7CN8 - chains A and C of the 3 polymer chains in the assembly; structure by electron microscopy, 2.50 A resolution.

== Chain A (and C) ==
Protein: Glycoprotein
From: Pangolin coronavirus
Notes: chain C of this document is another copy of the same molecule, construct and numbering; everything in this record applies to it too
Sequence (1295 residues; each row starts with the number of its first residue):
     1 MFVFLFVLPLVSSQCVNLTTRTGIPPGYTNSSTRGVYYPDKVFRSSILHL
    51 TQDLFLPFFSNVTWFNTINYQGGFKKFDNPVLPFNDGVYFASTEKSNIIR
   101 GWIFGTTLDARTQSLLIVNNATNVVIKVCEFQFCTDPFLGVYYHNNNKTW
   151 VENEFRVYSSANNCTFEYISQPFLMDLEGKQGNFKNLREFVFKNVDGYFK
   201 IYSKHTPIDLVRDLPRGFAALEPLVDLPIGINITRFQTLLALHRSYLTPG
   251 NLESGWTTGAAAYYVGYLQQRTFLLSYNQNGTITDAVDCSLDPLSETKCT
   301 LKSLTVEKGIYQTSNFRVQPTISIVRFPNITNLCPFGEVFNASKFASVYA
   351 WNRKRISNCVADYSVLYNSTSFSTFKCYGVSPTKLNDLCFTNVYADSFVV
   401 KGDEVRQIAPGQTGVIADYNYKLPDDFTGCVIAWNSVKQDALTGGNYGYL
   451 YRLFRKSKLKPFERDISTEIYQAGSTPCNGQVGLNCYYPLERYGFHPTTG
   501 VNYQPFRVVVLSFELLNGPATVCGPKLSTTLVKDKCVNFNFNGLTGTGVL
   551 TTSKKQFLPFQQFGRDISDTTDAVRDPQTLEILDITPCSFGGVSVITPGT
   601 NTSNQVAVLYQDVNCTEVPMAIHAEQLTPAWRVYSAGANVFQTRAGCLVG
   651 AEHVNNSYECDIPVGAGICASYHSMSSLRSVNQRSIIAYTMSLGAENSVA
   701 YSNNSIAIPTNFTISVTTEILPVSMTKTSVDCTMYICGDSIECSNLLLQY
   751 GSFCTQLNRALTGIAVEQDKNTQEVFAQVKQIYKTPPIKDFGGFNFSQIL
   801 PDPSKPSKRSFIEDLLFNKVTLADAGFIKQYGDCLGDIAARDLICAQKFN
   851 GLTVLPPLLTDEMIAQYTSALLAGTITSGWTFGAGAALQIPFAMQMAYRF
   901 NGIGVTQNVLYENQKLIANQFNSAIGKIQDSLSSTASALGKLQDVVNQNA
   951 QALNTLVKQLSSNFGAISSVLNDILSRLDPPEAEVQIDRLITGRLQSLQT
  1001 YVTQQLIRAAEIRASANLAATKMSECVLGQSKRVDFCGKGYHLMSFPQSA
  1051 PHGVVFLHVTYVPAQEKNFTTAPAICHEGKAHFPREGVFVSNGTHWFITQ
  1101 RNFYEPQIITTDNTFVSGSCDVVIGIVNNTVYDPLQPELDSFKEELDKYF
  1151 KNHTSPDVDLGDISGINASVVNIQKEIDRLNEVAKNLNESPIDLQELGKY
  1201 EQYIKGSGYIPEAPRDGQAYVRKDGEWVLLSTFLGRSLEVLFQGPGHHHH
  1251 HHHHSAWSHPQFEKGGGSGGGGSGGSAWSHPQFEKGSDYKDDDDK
Not modelled in the structure: 1-13, 1139-1295
Disulfides: Cys15-Cys134, Cys129-Cys164, Cys289-Cys299, Cys334-Cys359, Cys377-Cys430, Cys389-Cys523, Cys478-Cys486, Cys536-Cys588, Cys615-Cys647, Cys660-Cys669, Cys732-Cys754, Cys737-Cys743, Cys834-Cys845, Cys1026-Cys1037, Cys1076-Cys1120
Covalently attached groups: N-acetylglucosamine (NAG) linked to Asn17, Asn30, Asn61, Asn120, Asn147, Asn163, Asn232, Asn280, Asn329, Asn341, Asn368, Asn601, Asn614, Asn655, Asn703, Asn711, Asn795, Asn1068, Asn1092, Asn1128
Small-molecule neighbours:
  - linoleic acid (EIC), molecule 1: Cys334, Phe336, Val339, Ile356, Cys359, Ala361, Tyr363, Tyr367, Phe372, Phe375, Leu385, Phe390, Val393, Ile432, Leu511, Val522
  - linoleic acid (EIC), molecule 2: Arg406, Thr413, Gly414
What the authors report for this chain:
  - post-translational modification sites: Asn163, Asn232, Asn368
  - binding site for linoleic acid: Arg406, Gln407

== Interface between chain A and chain C ==
Contacting residue pairs - 206 pairs, chain A then chain C:
  Tyr38(A) - Phe560(C)  hydrophobic
  Asp40(A) - Phe560(C)
  Lys41(A) - Phe560(C)
  Lys41(A) - Gln561(C)
  Lys41(A) - Gln562(C)
  Val42(A) - Gln561(C)
  Val42(A) - Phe563(C)  hydrophobic
  Val42(A) - Arg565(C)
  Phe43(A) - Gln556(C)
  Phe43(A) - Phe557(C)  hydrophobic
  Phe43(A) - Gln561(C)
  Phe43(A) - Phe563(C)  hydrogen bond (backbone-backbone)
  Phe43(A) - Gly564(C)
  Phe43(A) - Arg565(C)  hydrogen bond (backbone-backbone)
  Ser45(A) - Lys555(C)
  Ile47(A) - Ile567(C)  hydrophobic
  Arg111(A) - Ser467(C)
  Arg111(A) - Glu469(C)
  Gln113(A) - Ile466(C)
  Asp196(A) - Pro461(C)
  Asp196(A) - Phe462(C)
  Gly197(A) - Pro461(C)
  Gly197(A) - Phe462(C)
  Tyr198(A) - Arg353(C)
  Tyr198(A) - Tyr394(C)
  Pro223(A) - Phe560(C)  hydrophobic
  Pro228(A) - Arg353(C)
  Pro228(A) - Tyr394(C)  hydrophobic
  Ile229(A) - Arg464(C)
  Gly230(A) - Phe462(C)
  Gly230(A) - Glu463(C)
  Gly230(A) - Arg464(C)  hydrogen bond (backbone-backbone)
  Asn232(A) - Glu463(C)
  Tyr363(A) - Lys458(C)
  Tyr367(A) - Gly414(C)
  Tyr367(A) - Val415(C)
  Tyr367(A) - Asp418(C)  hydrogen bond
  Tyr367(A) - Tyr419(C)  hydrophobic
  Asn368(A) - Tyr451(C)  hydrogen bond
  Asn368(A) - Leu453(C)
  Ser371(A) - Lys401(C)
  Ser371(A) - Asp403(C)  hydrogen bond
  Phe372(A) - Asp403(C)
  Phe372(A) - Arg406(C)  hydrogen bond (backbone-side chain)
  Ser373(A) - Asp403(C)
  Ser373(A) - Arg406(C)
  Ser373(A) - Asn502(C)
  Phe375(A) - Arg406(C)
  Pro382(A) - Gly411(C)
  Pro382(A) - Thr413(C)
  Thr383(A) - Gly411(C)
  Thr383(A) - Lys458(C)
  Asn386(A) - Lys458(C)
  Gly411(A) - Asp979(C)
  Asp425(A) - Pro980(C)
  Asp425(A) - Pro981(C)
  Asn435(A) - Asn502(C)
  Met734(A) - Ser589(C)
  Asp739(A) - Ser589(C)
  Asn745(A) - Gln52(C)
  Leu748(A) - Gln52(C)
  Gln749(A) - Ser962(C)
  Gln749(A) - Asn963(C)
  Tyr750(A) - Asn963(C)
  Tyr750(A) - Phe964(C)
  Tyr750(A) - Gly965(C)  hydrogen bond (side chain-backbone)
  Ser752(A) - Gln959(C)  hydrogen bond
  Phe753(A) - Gln959(C)
  Phe753(A) - Ser962(C)
  Phe753(A) - Phe964(C)  hydrophobic
  Phe753(A) - Ser997(C)
  Gln756(A) - Gln959(C)  hydrogen bond
  Arg759(A) - Thr955(C)
  Lys780(A) - Leu693(C)
  Lys780(A) - Gly694(C)
  Gln781(A) - Ala695(C)
  Gln781(A) - Asn697(C)
  Ile782(A) - Leu693(C)  hydrophobic
  Ile782(A) - Ala695(C)  hydrogen bond (backbone-backbone)
  Ile782(A) - Glu696(C)
  Ile782(A) - Asn697(C)  hydrogen bond (backbone-backbone)
  Tyr783(A) - Asn697(C)
  Tyr783(A) - Val699(C)  hydrophobic
  Lys784(A) - Glu696(C)
  Lys784(A) - Asn697(C)  hydrogen bond (backbone-backbone)
  Lys784(A) - Ser698(C)
  Lys789(A) - Tyr701(C)
  Lys789(A) - Ser702(C)
  Lys789(A) - Asn703(C)
  Asp790(A) - Tyr701(C)  hydrogen bond (backbone-side chain)
  Phe791(A) - Tyr701(C)
  Ile828(A) - Asp612(C)
  Lys829(A) - Phe590(C)
  Lys829(A) - Asp612(C)
  Gln830(A) - Phe590(C)
  Gln830(A) - Asp612(C)
  Gln830(A) - Asn614(C)  hydrogen bond
  Gln830(A) - Glu617(C)
  Tyr831(A) - Val549(C)
  Tyr831(A) - Thr586(C)
  Tyr831(A) - Pro587(C)
  Tyr831(A) - Phe590(C)  hydrophobic
  Cys834(A) - Phe590(C)  hydrophobic
  Leu835(A) - Thr551(C)
  Leu835(A) - Thr586(C)
  Ile838(A) - Lys555(C)
  Ile838(A) - Asp584(C)
  Ile838(A) - Thr586(C)
  Ala839(A) - Lys554(C)
  Ala839(A) - Lys555(C)  hydrogen bond (backbone-side chain)
  Arg841(A) - Asp566(C)
  Arg841(A) - Asp572(C)  salt bridge
  Lys848(A) - Phe590(C)
  Lys848(A) - Asp612(C)  salt bridge
  Phe849(A) - Thr586(C)
  Phe849(A) - Pro587(C)  hydrophobic
  Phe849(A) - Phe590(C)  hydrophobic
  Pro857(A) - Ala666(C)  hydrogen bond (backbone-backbone)
  Leu858(A) - Pro663(C)  hydrophobic
  Leu858(A) - Gly665(C)
  Leu858(A) - Ala666(C)
  Leu858(A) - Gly667(C)  hydrogen bond (backbone-backbone)
  Leu858(A) - Met691(C)  hydrophobic
  Leu859(A) - Met691(C)  hydrophobic
  Thr860(A) - Arg644(C)  hydrogen bond
  Glu862(A) - Arg644(C)  salt bridge
  Met863(A) - Gly667(C)
  Met863(A) - Thr690(C)
  Met863(A) - Met691(C)  hydrophobic
  Met863(A) - Leu693(C)
  Gln866(A) - Leu693(C)
  Tyr867(A) - Leu693(C)  hydrogen bond (side chain-backbone)
  Thr877(A) - Val699(C)
  Thr877(A) - Tyr701(C)
  Trp880(A) - Arg1101(C)
  Gly883(A) - Lys1039(C)  hydrogen bond (backbone-side chain)
  Ala884(A) - Lys1039(C)
  Ala884(A) - Gly1040(C)
  Gly885(A) - Lys1039(C)
  Leu888(A) - Ala707(C)
  Leu888(A) - Pro709(C)  hydrophobic
  Leu888(A) - Glu1066(C)
  Gln889(A) - Ala700(C)
  Gln889(A) - Ser705(C)  hydrogen bond
  Gln889(A) - Ile706(C)
  Gln889(A) - Ala707(C)  hydrogen bond (backbone-backbone)
  Gln889(A) - Asn1068(C)  hydrogen bond
  Ile890(A) - Tyr701(C)
  Pro891(A) - Tyr701(C)  hydrophobic
  Pro891(A) - Asn703(C)
  Pro891(A) - Ser705(C)
  Pro891(A) - Thr1071(C)
  Phe892(A) - Tyr701(C)  hydrogen bond (backbone-side chain)
  Met894(A) - Thr1071(C)  hydrogen bond
  Met894(A) - Val1088(C)  hydrophobic
  Tyr898(A) - Arg1101(C)
  Gln907(A) - Pro1084(C)
  Gln907(A) - Arg1101(C)
  Asn908(A) - Phe1083(C)
  Asn908(A) - Phe1115(C)
  Asn908(A) - Ser1117(C)  hydrogen bond
  Tyr911(A) - Pro1073(C)  hydrophobic
  Tyr911(A) - Phe1083(C)  hydrophobic
  Gln914(A) - Ile1124(C)
  Val957(A) - Ser568(C)
  Lys958(A) - Ile567(C)
  Leu960(A) - Ser568(C)
  Ser961(A) - Ile567(C)
  Ser961(A) - Ser568(C)
  Ser961(A) - Asp569(C)
  Ser969(A) - Asp569(C)
  Val970(A) - Arg565(C)
  Val970(A) - Asp569(C)
  Asn972(A) - Thr545(C)
  Asn972(A) - Gly546(C)
  Asp973(A) - Leu516(C)
  Asp973(A) - Leu544(C)
  Asp973(A) - Arg565(C)  salt bridge
  Leu975(A) - Lys384(C)
  Ser976(A) - Lys384(C)
  Ser976(A) - Leu388(C)
  Ser976(A) - Gly543(C)
  Ser976(A) - Thr545(C)  hydrogen bond
  Arg977(A) - Gly379(C)  hydrogen bond (side chain-backbone)
  Arg977(A) - Val380(C)
  Arg977(A) - Ser381(C)  hydrogen bond (backbone-backbone)
  Arg977(A) - Thr428(C)
  Arg977(A) - Leu515(C)
  Arg977(A) - Leu516(C)
  Leu978(A) - Ser381(C)
  Leu978(A) - Lys384(C)
  Asp979(A) - Ser381(C)  hydrogen bond
  Asp979(A) - Thr383(C)
  Asp979(A) - Lys384(C)
  Asp988(A) - Gly965(C)
  Gln996(A) - Gln996(C)
  Gln999(A) - Gln996(C)
  Thr1003(A) - Thr1003(C)
  Leu1006(A) - Gln1004(C)
  Leu1006(A) - Ile1007(C)  hydrophobic
  Thr1021(A) - Arg1033(C)
  Ser1024(A) - Val1034(C)
  Glu1025(A) - Arg1033(C)  salt bridge
  Gly1029(A) - Val1034(C)
  Arg1033(A) - Arg1033(C)
  Leu1135(A) - Leu1135(C)  hydrophobic
Other interface residues (no listed pair), chain A (130 interface residues in all): Arg44, Glu130, Asn163, Thr165, Glu222, Asp226, Asn280, Gly281, Thr282, Ser364, Val501, Asp731, Ala760, Pro786, Thr853, Leu855, Pro856, Ala886, Ala887, Asn901, Glu912, Arg1013, Leu1028
Other interface residues (no listed pair), chain C (136 interface residues in all): Gln312, Ser314, Gln412, Val501, Tyr503, Thr547, Leu558, Cys588, Gly591, Gln611, Ala645, Ile668, Cys669, Gln951, Thr1000, Glu1011, Asp1035, Tyr1041, Val1062, Pro1063, Ala1072, Arg1085, Val1122

== In short ==
130 residues of chain A and 136 residues of chain C are in contact, with 31 hydrogen bonds and 5 salt bridges.
Polar pairs include Arg841(A)-Asp572(C), Lys848(A)-Asp612(C) and Glu862(A)-Arg644(C). Bound to chain A:
linoleic acid. The paper reports a binding site for linoleic acid at Arg406(A) and Gln407(A); modification
sites Asn163(A), Asn232(A) and Asn368(A).
Both chains are Glycoprotein (Pangolin coronavirus). Entry 7CN8 (Cryo-EM structure of PCoV_GX spike
glycoprotein) was determined by electron microscopy (same publication as 7CN4).
